5AYX - chains E and F of the 6 polymer chains in the assembly; structure by X-ray diffraction, 2.80 A resolution.

# Chain E (and F)
Molecule: Nicotinate-nucleotide pyrophosphorylase [carboxylating]
From: Homo sapiens
Notes: EC 2.4.2.19; chain F of this document is another copy of the same molecule, construct and numbering; everything in this record applies to it too
UniProtKB: Q15274 (NADC_HUMAN); residue numbers follow UniProt; this construct covers 1-297
Amino-acid sequence (305 residues; each row starts with the number of its first residue):
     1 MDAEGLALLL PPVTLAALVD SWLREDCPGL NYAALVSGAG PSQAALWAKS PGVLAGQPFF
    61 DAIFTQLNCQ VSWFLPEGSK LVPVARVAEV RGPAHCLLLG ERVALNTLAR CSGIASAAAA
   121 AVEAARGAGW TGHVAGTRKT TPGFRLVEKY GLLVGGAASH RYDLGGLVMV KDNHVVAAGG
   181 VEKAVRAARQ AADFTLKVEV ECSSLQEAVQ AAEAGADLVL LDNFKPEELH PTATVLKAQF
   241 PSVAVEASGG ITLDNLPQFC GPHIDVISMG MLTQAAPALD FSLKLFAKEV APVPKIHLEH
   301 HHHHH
Not modelled in the structure: 159-166, 290-305 (chain F: 290-305)
Sequence notes: expression tag (298-305)
Curated features (UniProtKB/Swiss-Prot):
  - region: Leu8 to Pro12 (Important for hexamer formation)
  - binding site (quinolinate): Arg102, Arg138, Lys139, His160, Arg161, Lys171, Glu201, Asp222, Ser248 to Gly250, Gly270
  - mutagenesis: Met1 to Pro12 (Forms dimers instead of hexamers), Met1 to Leu10 (Forms dimers instead of hexamers), Met1 to Leu9 (Forms dimers instead of hexamers), Met1 to Leu8 (Forms dimers instead of hexamers), Met1 to Glu4 (No effect on hexamer formation), Arg102 (R102A/Q: Reduced activity), Arg138 (R138Q: Loss of activity), Lys139 (K139A/S: Loss of activity), Arg161 (R161A: Reduced activity; R161Q: Loss of activity), Lys171 (K171A/S: Loss of activity)
Reported in the primary citation:
  - self-association interface (contacts with another copy of this molecule); pairs are residue here / residue on that copy: Leu164-Leu196 (hydrophobic contact), Leu30, Tyr32
  - conformationally variable residues (order/disorder transition): Ser159 to Gly166

# How chain E and chain F interact
Contacting residue pairs (79; chain E residue first):
  Trp22(E) - Pro142(F)
  Glu25(E) - Pro142(F)
  Glu25(E) - Gly143(F)  hydrogen bond (side chain-backbone)
  Glu25(E) - Phe144(F)
  Glu25(E) - Arg145(F)  hydrogen bond (backbone-side chain)
  Asp26(E) - Arg145(F)
  Ala33(E) - His174(F)
  Val36(E) - His174(F)
  Val36(E) - Ala178(F)
  Val36(E) - Ala184(F)
  Val36(E) - Ala187(F)  hydrophobic
  Val36(E) - Ala188(F)
  Ser37(E) - Ala177(F)
  Lys49(E) - Asn223(F)
  Leu98(E) - Asn173(F)
  Leu98(E) - His174(F)
  Glu101(E) - Lys171(F)  salt bridge
  Glu101(E) - Asn173(F)  hydrogen bond
  Arg102(E) - Arg138(F)
  Arg102(E) - Lys139(F)
  Asn106(E) - Arg138(F)  hydrogen bond (side chain-backbone)
  Asn106(E) - Lys139(F)
  Asn106(E) - Thr140(F)  hydrogen bond (side chain-backbone)
  Thr107(E) - Pro142(F)
  Arg110(E) - Lys139(F)  hydrogen bond (side chain-backbone)
  Arg110(E) - Thr140(F)
  Arg110(E) - Thr141(F)  hydrogen bond
  Arg110(E) - Thr273(F)  hydrogen bond (side chain-backbone)
  Arg110(E) - Gln274(F)
  Arg138(E) - Asp26(F)  salt bridge
  Arg138(E) - Arg102(F)
  Arg138(E) - Asn106(F)  hydrogen bond (backbone-side chain)
  Lys139(E) - Arg102(F)
  Lys139(E) - Asn106(F)
  Lys139(E) - Arg110(F)  hydrogen bond (backbone-side chain)
  Thr140(E) - Asn106(F)  hydrogen bond (backbone-side chain)
  Thr140(E) - Arg110(F)  hydrogen bond (backbone-side chain)
  Thr141(E) - Arg110(F)  hydrogen bond
  Thr141(E) - Phe144(F)
  Pro142(E) - Trp22(F)
  Pro142(E) - Glu25(F)
  Pro142(E) - Thr107(F)
  Pro142(E) - Phe144(F)
  Gly143(E) - Trp22(F)
  Gly143(E) - Glu25(F)  hydrogen bond (backbone-side chain)
  Phe144(E) - Glu25(F)  hydrogen bond (backbone-side chain)
  Phe144(E) - Thr141(F)
  Phe144(E) - Pro142(F)
  Arg145(E) - Glu25(F)  hydrogen bond (backbone-side chain)
  Arg145(E) - Asp26(F)  salt bridge
  Asn173(E) - Leu98(F)
  Asn173(E) - Glu101(F)  hydrogen bond
  Asn173(E) - Leu283(F)  hydrogen bond (side chain-backbone)
  Asn173(E) - Lys284(F)
  Asn173(E) - Leu285(F)  hydrogen bond (side chain-backbone)
  His174(E) - Ala33(F)
  His174(E) - Val36(F)
  His174(E) - Leu98(F)
  Val176(E) - Leu285(F)  hydrophobic
  Ala177(E) - Ser37(F)
  Ala177(E) - Leu285(F)  hydrophobic
  Ala177(E) - Lys288(F)  hydrogen bond (backbone-side chain)
  Ala178(E) - Val36(F)
  Ala184(E) - Val36(F)
  Ala187(E) - Val36(F)
  Ala188(E) - Val36(F)  hydrophobic
  Ala191(E) - Leu35(F)  hydrophobic
  Thr273(E) - Arg110(F)
  Gln274(E) - Arg110(F)
  Gln274(E) - Pro277(F)
  Gln274(E) - Ala278(F)  hydrogen bond (backbone-backbone)
  Pro277(E) - Gln274(F)
  Ala278(E) - Gln274(F)  hydrogen bond (backbone-backbone)
  Leu283(E) - Asn173(F)  hydrogen bond (backbone-side chain)
  Lys284(E) - Asn173(F)
  Leu285(E) - Asn173(F)  hydrogen bond (backbone-side chain)
  Leu285(E) - Val176(F)  hydrophobic
  Lys288(E) - Val176(F)
  Lys288(E) - Ala177(F)
Other interface residues (no listed pair), chain E (48 interface residues in all): Tyr32, Leu35, Ala94, Val103, Ala109, Leu146, Lys171, Asp172, Ala275, Ala276
Other interface residues (no listed pair), chain F (49 interface residues in all): Tyr32, Ala94, Val103, Ala109, Glu148, Asp172, Ala191, Ser203, Ala275, Ala276

# Overview
48 residues of chain E face 49 of chain F across their interface, with 24 hydrogen bonds and 3 salt bridges.
Polar contacts include Glu101(E)-Lys171(F), Arg138(E)-Asp26(F) and Arg145(E)-Asp26(F). Curated annotation
(UniProt) lists 12 quinolinate-binding residues and 17 mutagenesis sites on chain E. The paper reports
conformational variability at Ser159(E); a self-association interface involving Leu30(E), Tyr32(E) and
Leu164(E).
Chain E and chain F are both Nicotinate-nucleotide pyrophosphorylase [carboxylating] (Homo sapiens); the
structure, Crystal structure of Human Quinolinate Phosphoribosyltransferase, was determined by X-ray
diffraction, deposited together with 5AYY.
